PDB entry 5J5A | X-ray diffraction, 2.70 A resolution | chain A

# Chain A
Protein: Methionyl-tRNA synthetase, putative
Source organism: Trypanosoma brucei brucei
Notes: EC 6.1.1.10
Reference sequence: Q38C91 (Q38C91_TRYB2); numbering as in UniProt (aligned over 237-773)
Sequence (542 residues; numbered 232 to 773; the number before each row is that of its first residue):
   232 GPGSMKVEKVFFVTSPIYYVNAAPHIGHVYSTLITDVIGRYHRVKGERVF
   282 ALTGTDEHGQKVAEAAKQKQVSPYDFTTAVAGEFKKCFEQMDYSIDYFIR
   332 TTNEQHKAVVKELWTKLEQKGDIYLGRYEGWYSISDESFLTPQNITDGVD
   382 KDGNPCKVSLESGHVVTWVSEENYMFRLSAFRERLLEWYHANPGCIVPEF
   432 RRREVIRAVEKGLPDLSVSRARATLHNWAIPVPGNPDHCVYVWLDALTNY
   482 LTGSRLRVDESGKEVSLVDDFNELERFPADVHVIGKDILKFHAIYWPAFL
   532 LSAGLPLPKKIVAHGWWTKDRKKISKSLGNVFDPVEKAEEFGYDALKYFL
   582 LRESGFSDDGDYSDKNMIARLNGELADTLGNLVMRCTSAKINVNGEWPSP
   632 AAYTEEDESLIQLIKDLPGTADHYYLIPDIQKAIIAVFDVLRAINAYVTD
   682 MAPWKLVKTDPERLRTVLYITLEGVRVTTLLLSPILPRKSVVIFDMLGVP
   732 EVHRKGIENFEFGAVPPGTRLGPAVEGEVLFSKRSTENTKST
Not modelled in the structure: 232-237, 551-560, 757-758, 768-773
Sequence notes: expression tag (232-236); engineered mutation Thr-309 (Ala in Q38C91), Ala-452 (Lys in Q38C91), Arg-453 (Lys in Q38C91), Ala-454 (Glu in Q38C91), Val-499 (Ala in Q38C91), Asn-503 (Ser in Q38C91)
Residues lining bound ligands: methionine (MET): Pro-247, Ile-248, Tyr-249, Tyr-250, Asp-287, Trp-474, Ala-477, Leu-478, Asn-480, Tyr-481, Asp-518, Ile-519, His-523, Thr-549, Lys-550
Reported in the primary citation:
  - binding site for the ligand 756: Tyr-250, Asp-287, His-289, Gly-290, Val-473, Phe-522
  - catalytic residues: Asp-287 (citing earlier work)

# In short
Ligands of chain A: methionine. From the paper: the catalytic residue Asp-287; a binding site for the ligand
756 at Tyr-250, Asp-287 and His-289 among others.
Chain A is Methionyl-tRNA synthetase, putative (Trypanosoma brucei brucei); the structure, Trypanosoma brucei
methionyl-tRNA synthetase in complex with inhibitor (Chem 70786556), was determined by X-ray diffraction (same
publication as 5J58 and 5J59).
